Entry 6N4C (electron microscopy, 17.00 A resolution (very low resolution: no residue pairs are listed; an interface is given only as per-side residue counts)); this record covers chains F and b of the 8 polymer chains in the assembly.

== Chain F ==
Protein: RNA polymerase sigma factor RpoD
From: Escherichia coli K-12
Reference sequence: P00579 (RPOD_ECOLI); numbering as in UniProt; present here: 8-171, 210-501, 507-520, 522-528, 534-613
Chain sequence (558 residues; row label = number of the first residue in the row; note: 48 numbers in that range are skipped by the numbering (no residue carries them; nothing is unmodelled there)):
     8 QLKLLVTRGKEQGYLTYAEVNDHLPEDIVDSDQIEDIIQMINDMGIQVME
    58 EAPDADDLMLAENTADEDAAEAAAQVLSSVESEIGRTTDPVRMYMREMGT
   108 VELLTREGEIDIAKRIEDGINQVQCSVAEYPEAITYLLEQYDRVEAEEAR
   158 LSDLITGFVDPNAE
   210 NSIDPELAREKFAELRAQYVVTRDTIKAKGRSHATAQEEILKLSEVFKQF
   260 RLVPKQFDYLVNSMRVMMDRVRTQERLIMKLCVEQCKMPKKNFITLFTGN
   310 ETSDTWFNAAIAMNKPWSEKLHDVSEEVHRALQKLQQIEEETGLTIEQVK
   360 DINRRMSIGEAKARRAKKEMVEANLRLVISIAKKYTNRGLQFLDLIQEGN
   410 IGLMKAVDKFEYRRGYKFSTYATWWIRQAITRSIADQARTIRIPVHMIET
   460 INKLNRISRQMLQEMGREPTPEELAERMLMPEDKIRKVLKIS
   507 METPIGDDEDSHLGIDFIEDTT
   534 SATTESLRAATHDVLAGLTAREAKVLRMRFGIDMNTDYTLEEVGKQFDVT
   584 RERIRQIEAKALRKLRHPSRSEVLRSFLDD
Sequence notes: insertion (521)
Curated features (UniProtKB/Swiss-Prot):
  - DNA-binding region: Leu-573 to Ala-592 (H-T-H motif)
  - region: Arg-584 to Arg-599 (Interaction with anti-sigma factors)
  - motif: Asp-403 to Gln-406 (Interaction with polymerase core subunit RpoC)
  - site: Arg-562 (Interaction with anti-sigma factors)
  - mutagenesis: Ala-553 (A553D: Disrupts the interaction with Escherichia phage lambda antitermination protein Q), Arg-596 (R596D/E: 2-fold reduction in activation of class II Crp-dependent promoters)

== Chain b ==
Molecule: 94-nt DNA strand
Sequence (94 nucleotides; each row starts with the number of its first residue; the depositors numbered this strand downwards along its sequence, so these rows (ascending numbers) run in the REVERSE of the deposited 5'-to-3' order):
    1B T
    2B T
    3B A
    4B G
    5B A
    6B T
    7B A
    8B G
    9B T
   10B G
   11B G
   12B C
   13B G
   14B T
   15B T
   16B C
   17B C
   18B C
   19B T
   20B A
   21B T
   22B T
   23B T
   24B A
   25B T
   26B A
   27B G
   28B A
   29B T
   30B T
   31B G
   32B T
   33B G
   34B G
   35B C
   36B A
   37B C
   38B G
   39B C
   40B A
   41B C
   42B A
   43B A
   44B C
   45B T
   46B G
   47B A
   48B T
   49B A
   50B A
   51B A
   52B A
   53B T
   54B G
   55B G
   56B A
   57B G
   58B A
   59B C
   60B C
   61B G
   62B C
   63B C
   64B A
   65B C
   66B T
   67B A
   68B T
   69B T
   70B A
   71B C
   72B C
   73B A
   74B A
   75B C
   76B G
   77B T
   78B A
   79B C
   80B A
   81B T
   82B G
   83B A
   84B T
   85B T
   86B C
   87B C
   88B T
   89B C
   90B C
   91B A
   92B A
   93B C
   94B A

== How chain F and chain b interact ==
At this resolution (17 A) residue pairs are not listed: 25 residues of chain F and 14 of chain b lie at the interface.

== In short ==
25 residues of chain F and 14 residues of chain b are in contact. Curated annotation (UniProt) lists 2
mutagenesis sites on chain F.
Here chain F is RNA polymerase sigma factor RpoD (Escherichia coli K-12) and chain b is a 94-nt DNA strand.
Entry 6N4C (EM structure of the DNA wrapping in bacterial open transcription initiation complex) was
determined by electron microscopy.
